Entry 9UXE (electron microscopy, 3.17 A resolution); this record covers chains D and E of the 9 polymer chains in the assembly.

[Chain D]
Protein: Antibody KXD355, heavy chain
From: Homo sapiens
Notes: antibody fragment or engineered binder
Amino-acid sequence (237 residues; row label = number of the first residue in the row):
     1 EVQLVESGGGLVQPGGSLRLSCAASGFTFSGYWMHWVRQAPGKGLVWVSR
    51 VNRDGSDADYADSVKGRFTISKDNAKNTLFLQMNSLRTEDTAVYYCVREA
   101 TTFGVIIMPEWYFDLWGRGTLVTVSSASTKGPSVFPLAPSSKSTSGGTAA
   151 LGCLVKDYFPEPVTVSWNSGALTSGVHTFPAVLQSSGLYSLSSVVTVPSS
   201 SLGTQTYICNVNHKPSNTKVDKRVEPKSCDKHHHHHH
Disordered / not traced: 228-237
Disulfide bonds: Cys22-Cys96

[Chain E]
Protein: Antibody KXD355, light chain
From: Homo sapiens
Notes: antibody fragment or engineered binder
Amino-acid sequence (211 residues; each row starts with the number of its first residue):
     1 EIVMTQSPGTLSLSPGERATLSCRASQSDSSNSLAWYQQEPGQAPRLLIH
    51 DASSRATGIPDRFSGSGSGTDFTLIISRLEPEDFAVYYCQLYGSFGQGTR
   101 LEIKRTVAAPSVFIFPPSDEQLKSGTASVVCLLNNFYPREAKVQWKVDNA
   151 LQSGNSQESVTEQDSKDSTYSLSSTLTLSKADYEKHKVYACEVTHQGLSS
   201 PVTKSFNRGEC

[Chain D / chain E interface]
Pairs across the interface (31):
  Gln39(D) - Gln39(E)
  Gly44(D) - Tyr88(E)
  Leu45(D) - Gln39(E)
  Leu45(D) - Pro45(E)  hydrophobic
  Leu45(D) - Tyr88(E)
  Leu45(D) - Phe95(E)  hydrophobic
  Trp47(D) - Phe95(E)  hydrophobic
  Trp111(D) - Gln90(E)  hydrogen bond (backbone-side chain)
  Trp111(D) - Tyr92(E)
  Tyr112(D) - Tyr37(E)
  Tyr112(D) - Leu47(E)  hydrophobic
  Tyr112(D) - His50(E)
  Phe113(D) - Tyr37(E)  hydrogen bond (backbone-side chain)
  Phe113(D) - Leu47(E)
  Phe113(D) - Phe95(E)  hydrophobic
  Asp114(D) - Arg46(E)  hydrogen bond (backbone-side chain)
  Leu115(D) - Arg46(E)
  Trp116(D) - Tyr37(E)  hydrophobic
  Trp116(D) - Ala44(E)  hydrophobic
  Trp116(D) - Pro45(E)  hydrogen bond (side chain-backbone)
  Trp116(D) - Arg46(E)
  Val134(D) - Glu120(E)
  Phe135(D) - Ser118(E)
  Phe135(D) - Glu120(E)
  Pro136(D) - Glu120(E)
  Lys142(D) - Asn207(E)
  Lys142(D) - Glu210(E)  hydrogen bond (side chain-backbone)
  Lys142(D) - Cys211(E)
  Lys156(D) - Gln121(E)
  Phe179(D) - Ser173(E)
  Val182(D) - Gln157(E)
Interface residues without a listed pair, chain D (24 interface residues in all): Tyr95, Ser140, Ser141, Ser145, Leu154, His177, Thr178
Interface residues without a listed pair, chain E (25 interface residues in all): Ala35, Gly93, Asn134, Thr161, Ser171, Lys204

[In short]
24 residues of chain D face 25 of chain E across their interface, with 5 hydrogen bonds. Polar contacts
include Trp111(D)-Gln90(E), Phe113(D)-Tyr37(E) and Asp114(D)-Arg46(E).
Here chain D is Antibody KXD355, heavy chain and chain E is Antibody KXD355, light chain, both from Homo
sapiens. Entry 9UXE (SARS-CoV2 Spike protein with Fab fragment antibody KXD355,state2) was determined by
electron microscopy together with 9UXD from the same study.
